Entry 5OTC (X-ray diffraction, 2.20 A resolution); this record covers chain A.

# Chain A
Protein: Nopaline-binding periplasmic protein
Organism: Agrobacterium fabrum (strain C58 / ATCC 33970)
UniProt: P35120 (NOCT_AGRFC); numbering as in UniProt (aligned over 26-283)
Chain sequence (265 residues; row label = number of the first residue in the row):
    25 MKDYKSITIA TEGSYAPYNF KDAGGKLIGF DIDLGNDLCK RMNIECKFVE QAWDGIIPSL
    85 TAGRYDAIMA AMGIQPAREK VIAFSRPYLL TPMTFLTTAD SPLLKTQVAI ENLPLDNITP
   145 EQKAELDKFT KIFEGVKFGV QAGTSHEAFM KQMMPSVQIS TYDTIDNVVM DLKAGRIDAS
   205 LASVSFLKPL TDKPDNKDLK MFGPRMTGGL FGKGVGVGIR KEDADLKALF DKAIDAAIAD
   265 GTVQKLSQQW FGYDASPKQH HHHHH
Disordered / not traced: 25-27, 284-289
Differences from the reference sequence: initiating methionine (25); expression tag (284-289)
Ligand contacts: AQK ((2S)-5-azanyl-2-(2-hydroxy-2-oxoethylamino)pentanoic acid): Glu36, Tyr39, Tyr42, Trp77, Ala94, Ala95, Met96, Gly97, Arg102, Thr115, Met117, Gln165, Thr168, Ser169, His170, Ala206, Ser207, Ser209, Phe210, Val239
Reported in the primary citation:
  - conformationally variable residues (loop rearrangement): Glu36, Ala94, Met117, Gln165 to His170
  - binding site for AQK: Glu36, Gln165

# In short
Ligands of chain A: compound AQK. From the paper: a binding site for AQK at Glu36 and Gln165; conformational
variability at Glu36, Ala94 and Met117 among others.
Chain A is Nopaline-binding periplasmic protein (Agrobacterium fabrum (strain C58 / ATCC 33970)); the
structure, Structure of the periplasmic binding protein (PBP) NocT from Agrobacterium tumefaciens C58 in
complex with noroctopinic ..., was determined by X-ray diffraction (same publication as 5ORE, 5ORG, 5OT8, 5OT9
and 5OTA).
